5CCL - chain A; structure by X-ray diffraction, 1.50 A resolution.

Chain A:
Molecule: Histone-lysine N-methyltransferase SMYD3
Source organism: Homo sapiens
Notes: EC 2.1.1.43
UniProtKB: Q9H7B4 (SMYD3_HUMAN); residue numbers follow UniProt; this construct covers 1-428
Sequence (432 residues; numbered 1 to 432; the number before each row is that of its first residue):
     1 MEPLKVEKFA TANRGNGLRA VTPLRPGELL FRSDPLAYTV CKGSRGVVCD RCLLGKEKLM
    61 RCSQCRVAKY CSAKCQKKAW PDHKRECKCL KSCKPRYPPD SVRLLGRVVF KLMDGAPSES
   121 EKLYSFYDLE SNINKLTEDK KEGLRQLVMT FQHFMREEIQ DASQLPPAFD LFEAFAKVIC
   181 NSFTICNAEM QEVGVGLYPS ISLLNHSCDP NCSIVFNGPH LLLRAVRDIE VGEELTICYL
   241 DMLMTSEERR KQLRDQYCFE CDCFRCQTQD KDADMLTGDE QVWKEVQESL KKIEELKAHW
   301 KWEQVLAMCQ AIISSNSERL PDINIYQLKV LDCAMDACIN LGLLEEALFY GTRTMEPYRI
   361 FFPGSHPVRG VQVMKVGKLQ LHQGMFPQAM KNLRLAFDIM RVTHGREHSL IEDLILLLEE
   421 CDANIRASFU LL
Not modelled in the structure: 1-2, 428-432
Sequence notes: conflict Asn13 (Lys in Q9H7B4); expression tag (429-432)
Modified positions: Sec430 (selenocysteine)
Swiss-Prot annotation at these positions:
  - zinc finger: Cys49 to Cys87 (MYND-type)
  - binding site (S-adenosyl-L-methionine): Arg14 to Asn16, Tyr124, Asn132, Asn181, Asn205, His206, Tyr239, Phe259
  - binding site (Zn(2+)): Cys49, Cys52, Cys62, Cys65, Cys71, Cys75, His83, Cys87
  - modified residue: Met1 (N-acetylmethionine), Thr22 (Phosphothreonine)
Ion coordination: Zn2+ site 1: Cys49, Cys52, Cys71, Cys75; Zn2+ site 2: Cys62, Cys65, His83, Cys87; Zn2+ site 3: Cys208, Cys261, Cys263, Cys266
Small-molecule neighbours:
  - 4ZW (2-oxidanylidene-N-piperidin-4-yl-1,3-dihydroindole-5-carboxamide), molecule 1: Glu7, Arg19, Val21, Val231, Gly232
  - 4ZW, molecule 2: Cys180, Asn181, Ser182, Phe183, Thr184, Cys186, Glu192, Ser202, Ile237, Cys238, Tyr239, Leu240, Asp241, Tyr257
  - S-adenosylmethionine (SAM): Arg14, Gly15, Asn16, Tyr124, Glu130, Asn132, Cys180, Asn181, Ser202, Leu203, Leu204, Asn205, His206, Tyr239, Tyr257, Phe259, Glu260

Summary:
Ligands of chain A: S-adenosylmethionine and compound 4ZW. The Zn2+ site 1 is built by Cys49, Cys52, Cys71 and
Cys75. Cys62, Cys65, His83 and Cys87 coordinate Zn2+ site 2. From UniProt: 10 S-adenosyl-L-methionine-binding
residues and 8 Zn2+-binding residues.
Chain A is Histone-lysine N-methyltransferase SMYD3 (Homo sapiens); the structure, Crystal structure of SMYD3
with SAM and oxindole compound, was determined by X-ray diffraction (same publication as 5CCM).
